PDB entry 8D37 | electron microscopy, 2.65 A resolution | chains A and B of the 5 polymer chains in the assembly

# Chain A
Name: DNA polymerase subunit gamma-1
Organism: Homo sapiens
Notes: EC 2.7.7.7
UniProt: P54098 (DPOG1_HUMAN); residue numbers follow UniProt; this construct covers 1-1239
Amino-acid sequence (1245 residues; each row starts with the number of its first residue):
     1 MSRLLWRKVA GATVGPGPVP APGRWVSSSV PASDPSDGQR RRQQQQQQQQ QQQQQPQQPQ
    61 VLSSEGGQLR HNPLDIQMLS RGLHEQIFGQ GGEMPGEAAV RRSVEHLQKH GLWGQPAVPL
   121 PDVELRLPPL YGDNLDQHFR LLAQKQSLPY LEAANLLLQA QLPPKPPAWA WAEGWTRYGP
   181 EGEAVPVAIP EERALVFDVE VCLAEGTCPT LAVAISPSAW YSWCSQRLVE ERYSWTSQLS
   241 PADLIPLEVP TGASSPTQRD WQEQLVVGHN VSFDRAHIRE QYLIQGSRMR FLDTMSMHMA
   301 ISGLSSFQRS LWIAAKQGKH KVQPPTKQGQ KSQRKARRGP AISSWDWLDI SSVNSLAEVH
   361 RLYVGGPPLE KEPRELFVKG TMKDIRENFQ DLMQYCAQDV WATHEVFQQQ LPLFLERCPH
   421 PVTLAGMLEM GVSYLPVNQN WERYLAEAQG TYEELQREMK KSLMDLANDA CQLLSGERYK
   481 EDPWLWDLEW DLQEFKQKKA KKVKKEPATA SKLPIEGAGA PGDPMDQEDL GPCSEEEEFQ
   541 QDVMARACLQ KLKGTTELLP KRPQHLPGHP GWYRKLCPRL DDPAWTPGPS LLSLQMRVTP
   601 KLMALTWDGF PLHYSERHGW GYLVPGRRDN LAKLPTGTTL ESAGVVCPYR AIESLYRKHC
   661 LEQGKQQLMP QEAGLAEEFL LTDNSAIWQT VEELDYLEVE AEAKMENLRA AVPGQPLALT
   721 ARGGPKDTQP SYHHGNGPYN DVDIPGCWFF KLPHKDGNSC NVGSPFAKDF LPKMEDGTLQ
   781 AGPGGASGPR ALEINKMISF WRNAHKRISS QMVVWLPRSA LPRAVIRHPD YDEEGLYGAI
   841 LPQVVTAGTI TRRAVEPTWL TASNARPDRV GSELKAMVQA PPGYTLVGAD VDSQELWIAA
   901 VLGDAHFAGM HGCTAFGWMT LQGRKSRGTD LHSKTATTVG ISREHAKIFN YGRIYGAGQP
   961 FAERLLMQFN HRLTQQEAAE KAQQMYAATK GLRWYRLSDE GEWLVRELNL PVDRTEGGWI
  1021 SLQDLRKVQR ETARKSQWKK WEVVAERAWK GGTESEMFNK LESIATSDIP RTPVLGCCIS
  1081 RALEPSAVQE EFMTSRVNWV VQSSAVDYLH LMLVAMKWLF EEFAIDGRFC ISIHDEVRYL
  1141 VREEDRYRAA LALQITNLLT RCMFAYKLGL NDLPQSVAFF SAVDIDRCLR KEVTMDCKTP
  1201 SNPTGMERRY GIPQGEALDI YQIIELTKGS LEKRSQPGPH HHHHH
Not modelled in the structure: 1-68, 252-259, 317-341, 500-529, 632-644, 664-729, 998-1048, 1236-1245
Disulfide bonds: Cys418-Cys1077
Differences from the reference sequence: expression tag (1240-1245)
Ion coordination: Ca2+: Asp890, Val891, Asp1135 (together with 2'-deoxycytidine-5'-triphosphate)
Ligand contacts: 2'-deoxycytidine-5'-triphosphate (DCP): Arg853, Asp890, Val891, Asp892, Ser893, Gln894, Glu895, His932, Arg943, Lys947, Ile948, Tyr951, Asp1135
Curated features (UniProtKB/Swiss-Prot):
  - region: Gln43 to Gln55 (Does not contribute to polymerase and exonuclease enzymatic activities), Thr858 to Asn864 (Trigger loop)
  - motif: Val196 to Glu200 (Exo I), Val267 to Arg275 (Exo II), Tyr395 to Thr403 (Exo III), Val887 to Leu896 (Pol A), Arg943 to Gly958 (Pol B), His1134 to Val1141 (Pol C)
  - active site: Asp198 (Exonuclease activity)
  - binding site (DNA): Ser306, Ser593, Lys806, Thr849, Thr1094, Ser1095
  - binding site (RNA): Arg579, His754, Gly763, Lys768, Ser863, Arg869
  - binding site (a 2'-deoxyribonucleoside 5'-triphosphate): Asp890, Val891, Ser893, Glu895, Arg943, Lys947, Tyr951, Asp1135
  - binding site (Mg(2+)): Asp890, Val891, Asp1135
  - site (Critical for replication fidelity and mismatch recognition): Arg853, Gln1102
  - natural variant: Arg3 (R3P: In PEOB1 and SANDO), Gln55 (Q55QQ; Q55QQQ), Arg227 (R227W: In PEOB1 and MTDPS4B), Arg232 (R232G: In MTDPS4A; R232H: In LS), Leu244 (L244P: In MTDPS4A), Thr251 (T251I: In PEOB1, MTDPS4A and MTDPS4B), Gly268 (G268A: In PEOB1), Arg275 (R275Q: Found in a patient with epileptic encephalopathy, developmental delay and moderate intellectual disability; uncertain significance), His277 (H277L: In PEOB1; uncertain significance), Gly303 (G303R: In MTDPS4A), Leu304 (L304R: In PEOB1 and SANDO; L304SANDO: In PEOB1), Ser305 (S305R: In MTDPS4A), 52 further natural variant entries in UniProt
  - mutagenesis: Asp198 (D198A: Abolishes exonuclease activity; when associated with A-200. Decreases polymerase exonucleolytic proofreading by 30-fold for the T:G mismatch and by 14-fold for the A:A mismatch ...), Glu200 (E200A: Abolishes exonuclease activity; when associated with A-198. Decreases polymerase exonucleolytic proofreading by 30-fold for the T:G mismatch and by 14-fold for the A:A mismatch ...), Asp274 (D274A: Unable to idle at the 5'-end of the nascent DNA strand. Continues DNA synthesis into double-stranded DNA past the 5'-end creating a flap structure that cannot be ligated), Lys498 (K498C: Decreases processive DNA synthesis), Lys499 (K499C: Decreases processive DNA synthesis), Lys501 (K501C: Decreases processive DNA synthesis), Val543 to Leu558 (Markedly decreases the stimulation by POLG2, resulting in impaired processive DNA synthesis), Leu549 (L549N: Decreases processive DNA synthesis), Leu552 (L552N: Decreases processive DNA synthesis), Lys553 (K553N: Decreases processive DNA synthesis), Arg853 (R853A: Abolishes primer DNA extention in the presence of dNTPs. Impairs intrinsic polymerase processivity. Enhances exonuclease activity leading to primer DNA degradation), Asp890 (D890N: Abolishes DNA polymerase activity), 1 further mutagenesis entry in UniProt

# Chain B
Name: DNA polymerase subunit gamma-2, mitochondrial
Organism: Homo sapiens
UniProt: Q9UHN1 (DPOG2_HUMAN); numbering as in UniProt (aligned over 1-485)
Amino-acid sequence (491 residues; row label = number of the first residue in the row):
     1 MRSRVAVRAC HKVCRCLLSG FGGRVDAGQP ELLTERSSPK GGHVKSHAEL EGNGEHPEAP
    61 GSGEGSEALL EICQRRHFLS GSKQQLSRDS LLSGCHPGFG PLGVELRKNL AAEWWTSVVV
   121 FREQVFPVDA LHHKPGPLLP GDSAFRLVSA ETLREILQDK ELSKEQLVAF LENVLKTSGK
   181 LRENLLHGAL EHYVNCLDLV NKRLPYGLAQ IGVCFHPVFD TKQIRNGVKS IGEKTEASLV
   241 WFTPPRTSNQ WLDFWLRHRL QWWRKFAMSP SNFSSSDCQD EEGRKGNKLY YNFPWGKELI
   301 ETLWNLGDHE LLHMYPGNVS KLHGRDGRKN VVPCVLSVNG DLDRGMLAYL YDSFQLTENS
   361 FTRKKNLHRK VLKLHPCLAP IKVALDVGRG PTLELRQVCQ GLFNELLENG ISVWPGYLET
   421 MQSSLEQLYS KYDEMSILFT VLVTETTLEN GLIHLRSRDT TMKEMMHISK LKDFLIKYIS
   481 SAKNVHHHHH H
Not modelled in the structure: 1-63, 220-226, 357-360, 486-491
Differences from the reference sequence: expression tag (486-491)
Curated features (UniProtKB/Swiss-Prot):
  - modified residue: Ser38 (Phosphoserine)
  - natural variant: Arg182 (R182W: In MTDPS16), Gly416 (G416A: No functional deficit), Asp433 (D433Y: In MTDPS16B), Gly451 (G451E: In PEOA4)

# Interface between chain A and chain B
Contacting residue pairs (59; chain A residue first):
  Glu447(A) with Arg257(B), salt bridge
  Glu454(A) with Gln261(B)
  Arg457(A) with Val485(B)
  Lys461(A) with Arg264(B); Lys265(B), hydrogen bond (side chain-backbone); Ala267(B)
  Met464(A) with Val485(B), hydrophobic
  Asp465(A) with Met268(B); Gln355(B); Lys373(B), salt bridge
  Asn468(A) with Asp459(B)
  Asp469(A) with Leu367(B); Lys373(B), salt bridge
  Cys471(A) with Thr460(B)
  Gln472(A) with Leu367(B); Arg369(B); Thr461(B)
  Leu474(A) with Met462(B), hydrophobic
  Arg478(A) with Asn366(B), hydrogen bond (side chain-backbone); Leu367(B)
  Asp482(A) with Arg363(B), salt bridge
  Trp484(A) with Arg363(B)
  Phe495(A) with Leu452(B), hydrophobic; Met465(B)
  Gln497(A) with Asn450(B); Leu452(B)
  Ala545(A) with Gly401(B)
  Cys548(A) with Val398(B), hydrophobic
  Leu549(A) with Glu405(B); Ile468(B), hydrophobic
  Leu552(A) with Thr447(B); Leu448(B)
  Lys553(A) with His467(B); Ser469(B)
  Thr555(A) with Asn450(B); Gly451(B); His467(B), hydrogen bond (backbone-side chain)
  Leu559(A) with His467(B)
  Leu566(A) with Glu464(B)
  Pro567(A) with Glu464(B)
  Gly568(A) with Met462(B); Lys463(B); Glu464(B), hydrogen bond (backbone-side chain)
  His569(A) with Met462(B); Glu464(B), hydrogen bond (backbone-side chain)
  Tyr573(A) with Thr460(B)
  Leu580(A) with Lys477(B), hydrogen bond (backbone-side chain)
  Trp585(A) with Lys477(B); Tyr478(B), hydrophobic; Ser481(B)
  Pro587(A) with Tyr478(B), hydrophobic; Ser481(B); Val485(B), hydrophobic
  Lys601(A) with Arg363(B)
  Leu602(A) with Arg363(B), hydrogen bond (backbone-side chain)
  Ala604(A) with Phe361(B), hydrophobic
  Gly782(A) with Phe361(B)
  Arg1208(A) with Gln250(B)
  Arg1209(A) with Gln250(B)
Also at the interface, not in a pair above, chain A (47 interface residues in all): Glu458, Leu473, Leu485, Gln541, Leu558, Asp582, Thr586, Ser590, Pro783, Thr1204
Also at the interface, not in a pair above, chain B (44 interface residues in all): Asp253, Phe266, Pro270, Ser271, Gln397, Gln400, Ala482, Asn484

# Overview
Chain A and chain B form an interface of 47 and 44 residues respectively; the contacts include 7 hydrogen
bonds and 4 salt bridges. Among the polar pairs are Glu447(A)-Arg257(B), Asp465(A)-Lys373(B) and
Asp469(A)-Lys373(B). Ligands of chain A: 2'-deoxycytidine-5'-triphosphate.
Chain A is DNA polymerase subunit gamma-1 and chain B is DNA polymerase subunit gamma-2, mitochondrial, both
from Homo sapiens; the structure, Human mitochondrial DNA polymerase gamma ternary complex with GT basepair in
replication conformer, was determined by electron microscopy, deposited together with 8D33, 8D3R and 8D42.
